PDB entry 1QDO | X-ray diffraction, 2.80 A resolution | chains A and B of the 4 polymer chains in the assembly

== Chain A (and B) ==
Molecule: Protein (concanavalin A)
From: Canavalia ensiformis
Notes: chain B of this document is another copy of the same molecule, construct and numbering; everything in this record applies to it too
UniProtKB: P55915; residue numbers follow UniProt; this construct covers 1-237
Chain sequence (237 residues; numbered 1 to 237; the number before each row is that of its first residue):
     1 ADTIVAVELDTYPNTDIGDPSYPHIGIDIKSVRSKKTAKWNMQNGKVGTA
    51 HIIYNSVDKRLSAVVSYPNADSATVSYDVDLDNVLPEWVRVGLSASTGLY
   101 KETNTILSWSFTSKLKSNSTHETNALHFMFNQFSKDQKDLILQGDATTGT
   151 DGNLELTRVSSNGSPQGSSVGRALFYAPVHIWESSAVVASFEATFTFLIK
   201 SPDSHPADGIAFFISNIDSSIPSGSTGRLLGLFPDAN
Curated features (UniProtKB/Swiss-Prot):
  - binding site (Mn(2+)): Glu-8, Asp-10, Asp-19, His-24, Ser-34
  - binding site (Ca(2+)): Asp-10, Tyr-12, Asn-14, Asp-19, Asp-208
  - binding site (a carbohydrate): Tyr-12, Leu-99, Tyr-100, Arg-228
Ion coordination: Mn2+: Glu-8, Asp-10, Asp-19, His-24; Ca2+: Asp-10, Tyr-12, Asn-14, Asp-19

== Chain A / chain B interface ==
Pairs across the interface - 44 pairs, chain A then chain B:
  Trp-88(A) / Asp-136(B)  hydrogen bond (side chain-backbone)
  Trp-88(A) / Gln-137(B)
  Trp-88(A) / Lys-138(B)
  Trp-88(A) / Asp-139(B)
  Arg-90(A) / Tyr-176(B)
  Ser-117(A) / Gln-132(B)
  Glu-122(A) / Asn-131(B)
  Thr-123(A) / Asn-131(B)  hydrogen bond (backbone-side chain)
  Asn-124(A) / Met-129(B)
  Asn-124(A) / Phe-130(B)
  Asn-124(A) / Asn-131(B)  hydrogen bond (side chain-backbone)
  Asn-124(A) / Gln-132(B)  hydrogen bond (side chain-backbone)
  Ala-125(A) / Phe-128(B)
  Ala-125(A) / Met-129(B)  hydrogen bond (backbone-backbone)
  Leu-126(A) / His-127(B)
  His-127(A) / Leu-126(B)
  His-127(A) / His-127(B)  hydrogen bond (backbone-backbone)
  Phe-128(A) / Ala-125(B)
  Met-129(A) / Asn-124(B)
  Met-129(A) / Ala-125(B)  hydrogen bond (backbone-backbone)
  Asn-131(A) / Glu-122(B)
  Asn-131(A) / Thr-123(B)  hydrogen bond (side chain-backbone)
  Asn-131(A) / Asn-124(B)  hydrogen bond (backbone-side chain)
  Gln-132(A) / Ser-117(B)  hydrogen bond
  Gln-132(A) / Asn-124(B)  hydrogen bond (backbone-side chain)
  Ser-134(A) / His-180(B)
  Asp-136(A) / Trp-88(B)  hydrogen bond (backbone-side chain)
  Gln-137(A) / Trp-88(B)
  Lys-138(A) / Trp-88(B)
  Lys-138(A) / Pro-178(B)
  Lys-138(A) / Ile-217(B)
  Asp-139(A) / Trp-88(B)
  Asp-139(A) / Pro-178(B)
  Phe-175(A) / Leu-126(B)  hydrophobic
  Phe-175(A) / Ala-177(B)  hydrophobic
  Tyr-176(A) / Arg-90(B)
  Tyr-176(A) / Tyr-176(B)  hydrophobic
  Tyr-176(A) / Pro-178(B)
  Ala-177(A) / Phe-175(B)  hydrophobic
  Pro-178(A) / Lys-138(B)
  Pro-178(A) / Asp-139(B)
  His-180(A) / Ser-134(B)
  Glu-183(A) / Ser-134(B)
  Ile-217(A) / Lys-138(B)
Also at the interface, not in a pair above, chain A (28 interface residues in all): Ser-119, Thr-120, Phe-130
Also at the interface, not in a pair above, chain B (26 interface residues in all): Glu-183

== Summary ==
28 residues of chain A and 26 residues of chain B are in contact; the contacts include 12 hydrogen bonds.
Among the polar pairs are Trp-88(A)/Asp-136(B), Thr-123(A)/Asn-131(B) and Asn-124(A)/Asn-131(B). UniProt lists
5 Mn2+-binding residues, 5 Ca2+-binding residues and 4 carbohydrate-binding residues on chain A.
Both chains are Protein (concanavalin A) (Canavalia ensiformis). Entry 1QDO (Man(aplha1-3)man(alpha1-o)methyl
concanavalin A complex) was determined by X-ray diffraction, deposited together with 1QDC.
